6VLD - chains A and H; structure by X-ray diffraction, 2.28 A resolution.

[Chain A (and H)]
Molecule: Alpha-(1,6)-fucosyltransferase
From: Homo sapiens
Notes: EC 2.4.1.68; chain H of this document is another copy of the same molecule, construct and numbering; everything in this record applies to it too
UniProt: Q9BYC5 (FUT8_HUMAN); residues 105-575 here = UniProt positions 105-575
Amino-acid sequence (481 residues; each row starts with the number of its first residue):
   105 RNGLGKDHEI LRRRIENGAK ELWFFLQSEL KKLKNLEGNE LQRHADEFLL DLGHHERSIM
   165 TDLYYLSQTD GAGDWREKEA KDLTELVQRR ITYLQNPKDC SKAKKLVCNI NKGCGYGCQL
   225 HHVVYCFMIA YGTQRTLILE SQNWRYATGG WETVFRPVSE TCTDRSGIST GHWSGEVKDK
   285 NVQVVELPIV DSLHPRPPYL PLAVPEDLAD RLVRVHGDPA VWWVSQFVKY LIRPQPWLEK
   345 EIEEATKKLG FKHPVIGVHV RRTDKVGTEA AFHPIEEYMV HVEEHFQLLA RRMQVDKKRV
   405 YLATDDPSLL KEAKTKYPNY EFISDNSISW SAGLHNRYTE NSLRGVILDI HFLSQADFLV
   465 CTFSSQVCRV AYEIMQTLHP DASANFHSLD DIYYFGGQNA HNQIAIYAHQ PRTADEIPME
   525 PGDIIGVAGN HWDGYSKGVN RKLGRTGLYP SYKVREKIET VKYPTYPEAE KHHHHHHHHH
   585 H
Unresolved in the structure: 105-106, 574-585 (chain H: 105-106, 368-373, 436-445, 576-585)
Differences from the reference sequence: expression tag (576-585)
Cystine bridges: C204-C266, C212-C230, C218-C222, C465-C472
Residues lining bound ligands:
  - asparagine / beta-D-mannopyranose / alpha-D-mannopyranose / N-acetylglucosamine: K216, G217, C218, C222, I293, V294, D295, R300, K369, T372, E373, A374, S468, Q470, D494, D495, I496, Y498, F499, G500, G501, Q502, N503, A504, V531, A532, G533, N534, H535, K541, R545
  - GDP (guanosine-5'-diphosphate): G219, Y220, G221, C222, Y250, H363, R365, K369, E373, A407, T408, D409, I432, A436, R441, G449, V450, D453, S468, S469, Q470, V471
Curated features (UniProtKB/Swiss-Prot):
  - region: R365, R366 (Important for donor substrate binding)
  - motif: P299 to P305 (SH3-binding)
  - modified residue: S278 (Phosphoserine)
  - natural variant: R239 to K575 (deletion: In CDGF1), R315 to K575 (deletion: In CDGF1; uncertain significance), R315 to K557 (deletion: In CDGF1), R337 (R337G: In CDGF1)
  - mutagenesis: R365 (R365A/K: Complete loss of activity), R366 (R366A/K: Decreases activity to 3%), D368 (D368A: Loss of enzyme activity), K369 (K369A: Loss of enzyme activity), E373 (E373A: Loss of enzyme activity), Y382 (Y382A: Loss of enzyme activity), D409 (D409A: Loss of enzyme activity), D410 (D410A: No effect on enzyme activity), D453 (D453A: Loss of enzyme activity), S469 (S469A: Loss of enzyme activity)
From the paper describing this entry:
  - binding site for N-acetylglucosamine: E373, H535
  - contacts within the chain: K369-E373
  - binding site for GDP: K369
  - catalytic residues: K369, E373

[Chain A / chain H interface]
Residue-residue contacts (114; chain A residue first):
  G107(A) - W179(H)
  L108(A) - A176(H)  hydrophobic
  L108(A) - W179(H)  hydrophobic
  L108(A) - R180(H)
  L108(A) - R318(H)
  K110(A) - D314(H)  salt bridge
  K110(A) - V317(H)
  H112(A) - H112(H)  hydrogen bond
  E113(A) - R180(H)  salt bridge
  E113(A) - R318(H)
  I114(A) - V317(H)  hydrophobic
  R116(A) - S171(H)
  R116(A) - R180(H)
  R117(A) - V317(H)  hydrogen bond (side chain-backbone)
  R117(A) - R318(H)
  R117(A) - H320(H)
  R117(A) - G321(H)
  R117(A) - D485(H)
  R118(A) - R559(H)
  E120(A) - M164(H)
  E120(A) - L167(H)
  A123(A) - M164(H)  hydrophobic
  K124(A) - A488(H)
  E125(A) - N534(H)  hydrogen bond
  E125(A) - G538(H)
  E125(A) - S555(H)
  W127(A) - L153(H)
  W127(A) - L156(H)  hydrophobic
  W127(A) - G157(H)
  W127(A) - E160(H)
  W127(A) - E388(H)  hydrogen bond
  F128(A) - W536(H)
  F128(A) - D537(H)
  F128(A) - G538(H)
  F129(A) - D537(H)
  F129(A) - Y539(H)  hydrophobic
  L130(A) - L130(H)  hydrophobic
  Q131(A) - L153(H)
  S132(A) - D537(H)
  L134(A) - L137(H)  hydrophobic
  L134(A) - F152(H)  hydrophobic
  L134(A) - L153(H)  hydrophobic
  L134(A) - L156(H)  hydrophobic
  L137(A) - L134(H)  hydrophobic
  K138(A) - L145(H)
  K138(A) - Q146(H)  hydrogen bond (backbone-side chain)
  K138(A) - A149(H)
  K138(A) - D150(H)  salt bridge
  L140(A) - L145(H)
  L145(A) - L137(H)
  L145(A) - K138(H)
  L145(A) - L140(H)
  Q146(A) - K138(H)
  Q146(A) - N139(H)
  A149(A) - K138(H)
  D150(A) - K138(H)  salt bridge
  E151(A) - R516(H)  hydrogen bond (backbone-side chain)
  F152(A) - L134(H)  hydrophobic
  L153(A) - W127(H)
  L153(A) - Q131(H)
  L153(A) - L134(H)  hydrophobic
  D155(A) - R516(H)  salt bridge
  L156(A) - W127(H)  hydrophobic
  L156(A) - L134(H)  hydrophobic
  G157(A) - W127(H)
  H158(A) - Y556(H)
  H159(A) - Y556(H)  hydrogen bond (backbone-side chain)
  E160(A) - W127(H)
  S162(A) - Y511(H)
  S162(A) - Y556(H)
  M164(A) - E120(H)
  D166(A) - Y511(H)
  L167(A) - I119(H)  hydrophobic
  L167(A) - E120(H)
  S171(A) - R116(H)
  A176(A) - L108(H)  hydrophobic
  W179(A) - G107(H)
  W179(A) - L108(H)  hydrophobic
  R180(A) - L108(H)
  R180(A) - E113(H)  salt bridge
  R180(A) - R116(H)
  D314(A) - K110(H)
  V317(A) - K110(H)
  V317(A) - I114(H)  hydrophobic
  V317(A) - R117(H)  hydrogen bond (backbone-side chain)
  R318(A) - L108(H)
  R318(A) - K110(H)
  R318(A) - E113(H)
  R318(A) - R117(H)
  H320(A) - R117(H)  hydrogen bond (backbone-side chain)
  G321(A) - R117(H)
  E388(A) - W127(H)  hydrogen bond
  E388(A) - Q131(H)
  R395(A) - Y511(H)
  D485(A) - R117(H)
  H491(A) - F128(H)
  Y511(A) - S162(H)
  Y511(A) - R395(H)
  R516(A) - E151(H)  salt bridge
  R516(A) - D155(H)  salt bridge
  N534(A) - E125(H)  hydrogen bond
  W536(A) - F128(H)
  D537(A) - F128(H)
  D537(A) - F129(H)
  D537(A) - S132(H)
  G538(A) - E125(H)
  G538(A) - F128(H)
  Y539(A) - F129(H)  hydrophobic
  Y539(A) - E133(H)
  S555(A) - E125(H)
  Y556(A) - H158(H)
  Y556(A) - H159(H)
  Y556(A) - S162(H)
  R559(A) - R118(H)
Interface residues without a listed pair, chain A (72 interface residues in all): G109, I119, L126, E133, N139, Y168, L170, V319, A488
Interface residues without a listed pair, chain H (72 interface residues in all): G109, A123, K124, L126, D166, Y168, L170, V319, H491

[Overview]
Chain A and chain H each contribute 72 residues to their interface; the contacts include 11 hydrogen bonds and
8 salt bridges. Polar contacts include K110(A)-D314(H), E113(A)-R180(H) and K138(A)-D150(H). From the paper:
catalytic residues K369(A) and E373(A); a binding site for N-acetylglucosamine at E373(A) and H535(A).
Chain A and chain H are both Alpha-(1,6)-fucosyltransferase (Homo sapiens); the structure, Crystal structure
of human alpha 1,6-fucosyltransferase, FUT8 bound to GDP and A2SGP, was determined by X-ray diffraction,
deposited together with 6VLE and 6VLF.
